PDB entry 3DYM | X-ray diffraction, 2.05 A resolution | chains A and B of the 4 polymer chains in the assembly

[Chain A (and B)]
Molecule: Beta-galactosidase
Source organism: Escherichia coli K12
Notes: EC 3.2.1.23; chain B of this document is another copy of the same molecule, construct and numbering; everything in this record applies to it too
UniProtKB: P00722 (BGAL_ECOLI); residues 9-1023 here correspond to UniProt positions 10-1024 (UniProt number = residue number + 1)
Sequence (1023 residues; each row starts with the number of its first residue):
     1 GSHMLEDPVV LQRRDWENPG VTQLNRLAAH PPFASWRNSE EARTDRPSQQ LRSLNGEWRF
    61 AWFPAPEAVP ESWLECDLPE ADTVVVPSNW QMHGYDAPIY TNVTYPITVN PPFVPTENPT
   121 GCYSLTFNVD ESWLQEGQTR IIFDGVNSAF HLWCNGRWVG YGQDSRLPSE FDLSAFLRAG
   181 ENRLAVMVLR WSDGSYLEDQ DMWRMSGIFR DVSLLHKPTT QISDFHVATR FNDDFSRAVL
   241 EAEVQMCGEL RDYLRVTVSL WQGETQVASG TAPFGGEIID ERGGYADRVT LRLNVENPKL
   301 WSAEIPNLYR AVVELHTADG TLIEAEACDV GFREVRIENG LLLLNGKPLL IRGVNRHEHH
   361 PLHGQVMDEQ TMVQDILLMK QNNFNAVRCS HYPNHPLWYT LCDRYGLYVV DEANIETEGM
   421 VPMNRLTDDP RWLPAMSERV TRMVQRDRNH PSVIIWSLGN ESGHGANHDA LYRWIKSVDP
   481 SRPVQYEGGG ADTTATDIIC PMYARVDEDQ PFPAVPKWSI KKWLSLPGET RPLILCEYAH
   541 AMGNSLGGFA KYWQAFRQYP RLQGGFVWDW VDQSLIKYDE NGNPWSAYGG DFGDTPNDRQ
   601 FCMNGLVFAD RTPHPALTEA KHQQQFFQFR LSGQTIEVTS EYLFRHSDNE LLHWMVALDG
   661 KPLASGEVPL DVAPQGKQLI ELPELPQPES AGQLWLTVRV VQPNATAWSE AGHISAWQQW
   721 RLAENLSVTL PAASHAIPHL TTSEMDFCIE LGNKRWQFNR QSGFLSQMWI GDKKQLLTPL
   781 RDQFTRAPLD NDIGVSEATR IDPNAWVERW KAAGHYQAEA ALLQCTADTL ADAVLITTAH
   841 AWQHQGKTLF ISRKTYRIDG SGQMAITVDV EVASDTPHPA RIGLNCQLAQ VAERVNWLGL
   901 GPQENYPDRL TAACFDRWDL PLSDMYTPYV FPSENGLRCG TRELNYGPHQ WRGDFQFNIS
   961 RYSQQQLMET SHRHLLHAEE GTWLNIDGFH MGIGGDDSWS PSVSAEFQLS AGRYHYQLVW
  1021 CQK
Disordered / not traced: 1-12
Construct notes: expression tag (1-8); engineered mutation Glu418 (His419 in P00722)
Bound ions: Mg2+ site 1: Asp15, Asn18, Val21, Gln163, Asp193; Na+ site 1: Asp201, Phe601, Asn604; Mg2+ site 2: Glu416, Glu418, Glu461; Na+ site 2: Phe556, Tyr559, Leu562; Na+ site 3: Ser647, Glu650, Leu670 (together with dimethyl sulfoxide); Na+ site 4: Pro932, Leu967, Thr970
Curated features (UniProtKB/Swiss-Prot):
  - active site: Glu461 (Proton donor), Glu537 (Nucleophile)
  - binding site (substrate): Asn102, Asp201, Glu461, Glu537 to His540, Asn604, Trp999
  - binding site (Na(+)): Asp201, Phe601, Asn604
  - binding site (Mg(2+)): Glu416, Glu461, Asn597
  - site: His357 (Transition state stabilizer), His391 (Transition state stabilizer), Trp999 (Important for ensuring that an appropriate proportion of lactose is converted to allolactose)
From the paper describing this entry:
  - Mg2+ coordination: Glu416, Glu461
  - conformationally variable residues (order/disorder transition): Asn102, Val103, Asp201, Glu418
  - mutagenesis - H418E (5000x): decreased binding to Na+
  - mutagenesis - H418E (10-fold): decreased binding to Mg2+
  - mutagenesis - H418E: decreased catalytic activity
  - mutagenesis - H418E: decreased binding to IPTG
  - mutagenesis - H418E: decreased binding to lactose
  - catalytic residues: Glu461, Glu537 (citing earlier work)

[Interface between chain A and chain B]
Pairs across the interface (72; chain A residue first):
  Asn339(A) with Pro527(B), hydrogen bond (side chain-backbone); Gly528(B), hydrogen bond (backbone-backbone)
  Leu341(A) with Pro527(B), hydrophobic
  Asp507(A) with Gln558(B), hydrogen bond (backbone-side chain)
  Asp509(A) with Gln558(B), hydrogen bond
  Ser519(A) with Gln558(B)
  Lys521(A) with Tyr559(B)
  Lys522(A) with Gln558(B), hydrogen bond (side chain-backbone); Tyr559(B), hydrogen bond (backbone-side chain)
  Leu524(A) with Ser525(B)
  Ser525(A) with Leu524(B); Tyr559(B); Arg561(B), hydrogen bond (backbone-side chain)
  Pro527(A) with Asn339(B); Leu341(B), hydrophobic
  Gly528(A) with Asn339(B), hydrogen bond (backbone-backbone)
  Gln558(A) with Asp507(B), hydrogen bond (side chain-backbone); Asp509(B), hydrogen bond; Ser519(B); Lys522(B), hydrogen bond (backbone-side chain)
  Tyr559(A) with Lys521(B); Lys522(B), hydrogen bond (side chain-backbone); Ser525(B)
  Arg561(A) with Ser525(B), hydrogen bond (side chain-backbone)
  Gln693(A) with Ser874(B), hydrogen bond
  Arg721(A) with Ser874(B)
  Leu722(A) with Ser874(B); Asp875(B)
  Ala723(A) with Asp875(B)
  Glu724(A) with Lys847(B), hydrogen bond (backbone-side chain); Ala873(B); Ser874(B), hydrogen bond (side chain-backbone); Asp875(B), hydrogen bond (backbone-side chain)
  Asn725(A) with Lys847(B)
  Leu726(A) with Thr848(B); Leu849(B); Ile851(B), hydrophobic; Ala873(B)
  Ser727(A) with Ile851(B)
  Val728(A) with Leu823(B); Ala841(B), hydrophobic; Thr848(B)
  Leu730(A) with Leu823(B); Gln824(B)
  Leu823(A) with Leu730(B)
  Asp828(A) with Leu830(B); Ala831(B), hydrogen bond (side chain-backbone)
  Thr829(A) with Thr829(B)
  Leu830(A) with Asp828(B); Leu830(B), hydrophobic
  Ala831(A) with Asp828(B), hydrogen bond (backbone-side chain)
  Lys847(A) with Glu724(B), hydrogen bond (side chain-backbone)
  Thr848(A) with Val728(B)
  Ile851(A) with Leu726(B), hydrophobic; Ser727(B); Val728(B), hydrophobic
  Asp869(A) with His1015(B), salt bridge; Gln1017(B)
  Glu871(A) with Leu726(B)
  Ala873(A) with Glu724(B); Leu726(B)
  Ser874(A) with Gln693(B), hydrogen bond; Glu724(B), hydrogen bond (backbone-side chain)
  Asp875(A) with Ala723(B); Glu724(B), hydrogen bond (side chain-backbone)
  Arg942(A) with Arg1013(B)
  Asp954(A) with Arg1013(B), salt bridge
  Arg1013(A) with Arg942(B); Asp954(B), salt bridge
  His1015(A) with Asp869(B), salt bridge; His1015(B), hydrogen bond
  Gln1017(A) with Asp869(B)
Interface residues without a listed pair, chain A (49 interface residues in all): Leu526, Thr530, Pro560, Ala841, Leu849, Arg853, Val872
Interface residues without a listed pair, chain B (51 interface residues in all): Leu526, Thr530, Pro560, Arg721, Leu722, Gln843, Phe850, Arg853, Glu871, Val872

[In short]
49 residues of chain A face 51 of chain B across their interface, with 24 hydrogen bonds and 4 salt bridges.
Polar pairs include Asp869(A)-His1015(B), Asp954(A)-Arg1013(B) and Asn339(A)-Pro527(B). From the paper:
catalytic residues Glu461(A) and Glu537(A); H418E of chain A reduces binding to Na+.
Chain A and chain B are both Beta-galactosidase (Escherichia coli K12); the structure, E. coli (lacZ)
beta-galactosidase (H418E), was determined by X-ray diffraction (same publication as 3E1F, 3DYO and 3DYP).
